1GLI - chains A and C of the 4 polymer chains in the assembly; structure by X-ray diffraction, 2.50 A resolution.

[Chain A (and C)]
Molecule: Deoxyhemoglobin
From: Homo sapiens
Notes: chain C of this document is another copy of the same molecule, construct and numbering; everything in this record applies to it too
UniProt: P69905 (HBA_HUMAN); residue numbers follow UniProt; this construct covers 2-141
Sequence (141 residues; each row starts with the number of its first residue):
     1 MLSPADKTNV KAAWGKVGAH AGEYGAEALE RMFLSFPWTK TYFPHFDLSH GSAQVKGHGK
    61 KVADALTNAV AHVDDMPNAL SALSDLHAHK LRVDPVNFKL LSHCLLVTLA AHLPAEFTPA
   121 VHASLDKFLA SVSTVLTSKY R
Differences from the reference sequence: engineered mutation Trp38 (Thr in P69905)
Metal / ion sites: heme Fe near His87 (its only coordinating residue here)
Ligand contacts: heme (HEM): Met32, Thr39, Tyr42, Phe43, His45, Phe46, His58, Lys61, Val62, Ala65, Leu66, Leu83, Leu86, His87, Leu91, Val93, Asn97, Phe98, Leu101, Val132, Leu136
Swiss-Prot annotation at these positions:
  - site: Lys61 (Not glycated)
  - natural variant: Asp6 (A6D: In J-Toronto; this construct carries the variant), Ala13 (A13D: In J-Paris 1/J-Aljezur), Glu27 (A27E: In Shenyang; this construct carries the variant), Lys61 (K61N: In Zambia; deletion: In Clinic), Asp64 (A64D: In Pontoise; this construct carries the variant), Asp75 (D75A: In Lille; D75G: In Chapel Hill; D75N: In G-Pest), Ala111 (A111D: In Petah Tikva)

[Interface between chain A and chain C]
Residue-residue contacts (4):
  Asp126(A) - Arg141(C)  salt bridge
  Lys127(A) - Arg141(C)  hydrogen bond (side chain-backbone)
  Arg141(A) - Asp126(C)  salt bridge
  Arg141(A) - Lys127(C)  hydrogen bond (backbone-side chain)
Other interface residues (no listed pair), chain A (4 interface residues in all): Ala130
Other interface residues (no listed pair), chain C (4 interface residues in all): Ala130

[Summary]
Chain A and chain C each contribute 4 residues to their interface; the contacts include 2 hydrogen bonds and 2
salt bridges. Among the polar pairs are Asp126(A)-Arg141(C) and Lys127(A)-Arg141(C). Bound to chain A: heme.
Both chains are Deoxyhemoglobin (Homo sapiens). Entry 1GLI (Deoxyhemoglobin T38W (alpha chains), V1G (alpha
and beta chains)) was determined by X-ray diffraction.
